8G00 - chains I and J of the 8 polymer chains in the assembly; structure by electron microscopy, 3.40 A resolution.

# Chain I
Protein: DNA-directed RNA polymerase subunit beta
Organism: Escherichia coli
Notes: EC 2.7.7.6
UniProt: P0A8V2 (RPOB_ECOLI); numbering as in UniProt (aligned over 1-1342)
Sequence (1342 residues; row label = number of the first residue in the row):
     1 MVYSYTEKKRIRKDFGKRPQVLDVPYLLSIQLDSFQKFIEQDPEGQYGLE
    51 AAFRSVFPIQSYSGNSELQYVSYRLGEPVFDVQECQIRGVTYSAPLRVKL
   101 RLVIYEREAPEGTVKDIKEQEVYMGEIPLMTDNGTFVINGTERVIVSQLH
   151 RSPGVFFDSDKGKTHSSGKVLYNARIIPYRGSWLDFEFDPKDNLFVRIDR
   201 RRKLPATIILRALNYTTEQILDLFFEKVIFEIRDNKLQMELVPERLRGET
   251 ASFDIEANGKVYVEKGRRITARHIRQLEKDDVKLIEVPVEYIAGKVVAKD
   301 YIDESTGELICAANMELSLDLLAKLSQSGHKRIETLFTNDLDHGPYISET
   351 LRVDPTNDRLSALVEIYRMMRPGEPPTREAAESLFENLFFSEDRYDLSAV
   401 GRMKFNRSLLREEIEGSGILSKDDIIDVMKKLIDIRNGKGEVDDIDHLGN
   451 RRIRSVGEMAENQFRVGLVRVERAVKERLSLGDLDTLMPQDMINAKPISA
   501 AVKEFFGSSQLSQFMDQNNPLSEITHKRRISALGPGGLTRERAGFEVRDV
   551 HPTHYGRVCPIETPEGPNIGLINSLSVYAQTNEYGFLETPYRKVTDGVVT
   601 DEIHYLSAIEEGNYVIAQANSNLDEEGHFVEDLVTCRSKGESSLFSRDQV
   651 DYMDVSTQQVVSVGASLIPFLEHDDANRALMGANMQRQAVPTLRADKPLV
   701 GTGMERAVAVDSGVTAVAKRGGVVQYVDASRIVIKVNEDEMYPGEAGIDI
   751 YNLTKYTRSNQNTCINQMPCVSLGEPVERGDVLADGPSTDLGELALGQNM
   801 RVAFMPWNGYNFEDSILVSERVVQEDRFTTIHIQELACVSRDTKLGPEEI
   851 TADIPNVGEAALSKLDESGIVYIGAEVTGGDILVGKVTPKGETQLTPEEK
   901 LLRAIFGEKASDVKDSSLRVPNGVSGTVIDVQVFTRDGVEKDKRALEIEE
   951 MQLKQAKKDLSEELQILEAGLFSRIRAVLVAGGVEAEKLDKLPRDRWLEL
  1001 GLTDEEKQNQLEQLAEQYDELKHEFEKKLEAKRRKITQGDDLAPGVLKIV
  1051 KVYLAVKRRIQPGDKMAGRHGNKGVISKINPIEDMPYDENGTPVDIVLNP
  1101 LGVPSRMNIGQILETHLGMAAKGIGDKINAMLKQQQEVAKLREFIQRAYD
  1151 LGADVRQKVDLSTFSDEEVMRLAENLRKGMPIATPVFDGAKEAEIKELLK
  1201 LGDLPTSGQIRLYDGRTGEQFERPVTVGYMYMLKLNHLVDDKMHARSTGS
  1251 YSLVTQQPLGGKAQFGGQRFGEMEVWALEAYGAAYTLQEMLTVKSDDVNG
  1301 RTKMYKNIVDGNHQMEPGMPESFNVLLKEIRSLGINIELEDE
Not modelled in the structure: 1, 891-914, 1342
Curated features (UniProtKB/Swiss-Prot):
  - modified residue (N6-acetyllysine): Lys1022, Lys1200

# Chain J
Protein: DNA-directed RNA polymerase subunit beta'
Organism: Escherichia coli
UniProt: C3SIA2 (C3SIA2_ECOLX); residue numbers follow UniProt; this construct covers 1-1407
Sequence (1434 residues; numbered 1 to 1434; the number before each row is that of its first residue):
     1 MKDLLKFLKAQTKTEEFDAIKIALASPDMIRSWSFGEVKKPETINYRTFK
    51 PERDGLFCARIFGPVKDYECLCGKYKRLKHRGVICEKCGVEVTQTKVRRE
   101 RMGHIELASPTAHIWFLKSLPSRIGLLLDMPLRDIERVLYFESYVVIEGG
   151 MTNLERQQILTEEQYLDALEEFGDEFDAKMGAEAIQALLKSMDLEQECEQ
   201 LREELNETNSETKRKKLTKRIKLLEAFVQSGNKPEWMILTVLPVLPPDLR
   251 PLVPLDGGRFATSDLNDLYRRVINRNNRLKRLLDLAAPDIIVRNEKRMLQ
   301 EAVDALLDNGRRGRAITGSNKRPLKSLADMIKGKQGRFRQNLLGKRVDYS
   351 GRSVITVGPYLRLHQCGLPKKMALELFKPFIYGKLELRGLATTIKAAKKM
   401 VEREEAVVWDILDEVIREHPVLLNRAPTLHRLGIQAFEPVLIEGKAIQLH
   451 PLVCAAYNADFDGDQMAVHVPLTLEAQLEARALMMSTNNILSPANGEPII
   501 VPSQDVVLGLYYMTRDCVNAKGEGMVLTGPKEAERLYRSGLASLHARVKV
   551 RITEYEKDANGELVAKTSLKDTTVGRAILWMIVPKGLPYSIVNQALGKKA
   601 ISKMLNTCYRILGLKPTVIFADQIMYTGFAYAARSGASVGIDDMVIPEKK
   651 HEIISEAEAEVAEIQEQFQSGLVTAGERYNKVIDIWAAANDRVSKAMMDN
   701 LQTETVINRDGQEEKQVSFNSIYMMADSGARGSAAQIRQLAGMRGLMAKP
   751 DGSIIETPITANFREGLNVLQYFISTHGARKGLADTALKTANSGYLTRRL
   801 VDVAQDLVVTEDDCGTHEGIMMTPVIEGGDVKEPLRDRVLGRVTAEDVLK
   851 PGTADILVPRNTLLHEQWCDLLEENSVDAVKVRSVVSCDTDFGVCAHCYG
   901 RDLARGHIINKGEAIGVIAAQSIGEPGTQLTMRTFHIGGAASRAAAESSI
   951 QVKNKGSIKLSNVKSVVNSSGKLVITSRNTELKLIDEFGRTKESYKVPYG
  1001 AVLAKGDGEQVAGGETVANWDPHTMPVITEVSGFVRFTDMIDGQTITRQT
  1051 DELTGLSSLVVLDSAERTAGGKDLRPALKIVDAQGNDVLIPGTDMPAQYF
  1101 LPGKAIVQLEDGVQISSGDTLARIPQESGGTKDITGGLPRVADLFEARRP
  1151 KEPAILAEISGIVSFGKETKGKRRLVITPVDGSDPYEEMIPKWRQLNVFE
  1201 GERVERGDVISDGPEAPHDILRLRGVHAVTRYIVNEVQDVYRLQGVKIND
  1251 KHIEVIVRQMLRKATIVNAGSSDFLEGEQVEYSRVKIANRELEANGKVGA
  1301 TYSRDLLGITKASLATESFISAASFQETTRVLTEAAVAGKRDELRGLKEN
  1351 VIVGRLIPAGTGYAYHQDRMRRRAAGEAPAAPQVTAEDASASLAELLNAG
  1401 LGGSDNELDRRASENLYFQGGLNDIFEAQKIEWH
Not modelled in the structure: 1-15, 934-947, 1127-1133, 1374-1434
Differences from the reference sequence: expression tag (1408-1434)

# How chain I and chain J interact
Residue-residue contacts (370; chain I residue first):
  Phe545(I) with Lys781(J); Ala784(J), hydrophobic; Asp785(J)
  Arg548(I) with Arg780(J), hydrogen bond (backbone-side chain)
  Asp549(I) with Pro750(J); Arg780(J); Lys781(J), hydrogen bond (side chain-backbone)
  Val550(I) with Pro750(J); Thr776(J); His777(J); Arg780(J)
  His551(I) with Phe773(J); His777(J)
  Pro552(I) with Phe773(J); His777(J)
  His554(I) with Phe773(J)
  Tyr555(I) with Val769(J); Leu770(J), hydrophobic; Phe773(J)
  Cys559(I) with Arg780(J)
  Pro560(I) with Phe773(J), hydrophobic; Thr776(J), hydrogen bond (backbone-side chain); Arg780(J), hydrogen bond (backbone-side chain)
  Ile561(I) with Tyr772(J), hydrophobic
  Thr563(I) with Arg780(J)
  Gly570(I) with Arg780(J)
  Gln618(I) with Asn768(J), hydrogen bond; Val769(J); Leu770(J)
  Asn620(I) with Asn768(J); Val769(J)
  Thr635(I) with Asn768(J)
  Arg637(I) with Leu770(J)
  Val660(I) with Val769(J), hydrophobic
  Leu671(I) with Tyr772(J), hydrogen bond (backbone-side chain)
  Glu672(I) with Gly766(J); Leu767(J), hydrogen bond (backbone-backbone)
  His673(I) with Phe763(J); Arg764(J); Glu765(J); Gly766(J)
  Asp674(I) with Tyr772(J), hydrogen bond (backbone-side chain)
  Asp675(I) with Phe763(J); Tyr772(J), hydrogen bond (backbone-side chain)
  Ala676(I) with Tyr772(J); Ser775(J); Thr776(J); Ala779(J), hydrophobic
  Asn677(I) with Ala779(J); Leu783(J)
  Ala679(I) with Tyr772(J)
  Leu680(I) with Leu783(J), hydrophobic
  Phe804(I) with Ser638(J); Val639(J), hydrophobic
  Met805(I) with Ala633(J); Gly636(J)
  Pro806(I) with Asp505(J); Ala632(J); Ala633(J); Ala637(J)
  Trp807(I) with Ala633(J), hydrophobic
  Asn808(I) with Pro359(J); Phe629(J); Ala630(J); Ala633(J)
  Gly809(I) with Val357(J); Pro359(J); Phe629(J)
  Tyr810(I) with Pro359(J); Tyr360(J)
  Asn811(I) with Asp505(J)
  Phe812(I) with Val357(J), hydrophobic; Pro451(J); Phe461(J), hydrophobic; Ser503(J); Gln504(J); Asp505(J); Phe629(J), hydrophobic
  Glu813(I) with Asp460(J); Phe461(J), hydrogen bond (side chain-backbone); Gln504(J)
  Asp814(I) with Phe461(J); Asp462(J)
  Ser815(I) with Val357(J); Phe461(J)
  Lys844(I) with Phe49(J)
  Gln1061(I) with Lys445(J)
  Pro1062(I) with Ala446(J)
  Gly1063(I) with Val354(J); Ala446(J)
  Lys1065(I) with Asp462(J), hydrogen bond (side chain-backbone); Gly463(J)
  Lys1073(I) with Asp462(J), salt bridge
  Gly1074(I) with Phe461(J)
  Val1075(I) with Ile355(J); Phe461(J), hydrogen bond (backbone-backbone); Gly463(J)
  Ser1077(I) with Thr356(J)
  Asn1099(I) with Gln504(J); Asp505(J), hydrogen bond
  Pro1100(I) with Ala637(J); Ser638(J); Val639(J), hydrophobic; Met725(J)
  Leu1101(I) with Gln504(J); Asp505(J); Leu508(J), hydrophobic; Met725(J), hydrophobic; Arg731(J)
  Val1103(I) with Val639(J), hydrophobic
  Pro1104(I) with Met725(J), hydrophobic; Gln736(J); Leu740(J), hydrophobic
  Ser1105(I) with Arg731(J), hydrogen bond; Gln736(J), hydrogen bond
  Arg1106(I) with Arg731(J)
  Met1107(I) with Gln739(J); Leu740(J), hydrophobic; Phe763(J), hydrophobic
  Ile1109(I) with Met644(J), hydrophobic; Phe763(J)
  Ile1112(I) with Val639(J), hydrophobic; Gly640(J)
  Leu1113(I) with Ile641(J), hydrophobic
  His1116(I) with Gly640(J); Ile641(J)
  Phe1187(I) with Leu767(J); Tyr772(J), hydrophobic
  Glu1192(I) with Arg764(J); Glu765(J)
  Lys1196(I) with Ile641(J); Asp642(J), salt bridge
  Ser1207(I) with Asp642(J), hydrogen bond
  Gln1209(I) with Ser638(J), hydrogen bond; Asp643(J)
  Glu1219(I) with Arg538(J); Arg634(J), salt bridge
  Phe1221(I) with Ala633(J); Arg634(J)
  Glu1222(I) with Tyr512(J), hydrogen bond; Tyr537(J); Arg634(J); Ser635(J)
  Arg1223(I) with Tyr512(J); Ser635(J); Gly636(J); Ala637(J); Ser638(J); Phe719(J), hydrogen bond (side chain-backbone); Ser721(J), hydrogen bond; Met724(J)
  Pro1224(I) with Ser638(J)
  Val1225(I) with Gly636(J); Ser638(J)
  Thr1226(I) with Ser638(J); Val639(J), hydrogen bond (side chain-backbone); Gly640(J)
  Val1239(I) with Val354(J), hydrophobic; Lys445(J)
  Asp1240(I) with Lys445(J), salt bridge
  Lys1242(I) with Arg352(J); Gln465(J), hydrogen bond
  Met1243(I) with Arg352(J); Ser353(J), hydrogen bond; Lys371(J); Met372(J), hydrophobic; Lys445(J)
  His1244(I) with Ser350(J); Gly351(J); Arg352(J), hydrogen bond (backbone-backbone)
  Ala1245(I) with Ser350(J); Gly351(J); Met372(J), hydrophobic; Glu375(J); Leu376(J), hydrophobic
  Arg1246(I) with Asp348(J), salt bridge; Tyr349(J), hydrogen bond (backbone-backbone); Ser350(J), hydrogen bond (backbone-backbone); Leu376(J)
  Ser1247(I) with Asp348(J); Tyr349(J); Glu375(J), hydrogen bond (side chain-backbone); Leu376(J); Lys378(J); Pro379(J)
  Thr1248(I) with Tyr349(J)
  Leu1253(I) with Arg99(J), hydrogen bond (backbone-side chain); Pro251(J), hydrophobic
  Val1254(I) with Arg99(J)
  Thr1255(I) with Arg99(J), hydrogen bond
  Gln1256(I) with Asn341(J), hydrogen bond (side chain-backbone); Lys345(J); Arg346(J)
  Gln1257(I) with Asp348(J)
  Pro1258(I) with Arg346(J); Val347(J); Asp348(J)
  Gly1260(I) with Arg346(J)
  Gly1261(I) with Arg346(J)
  Phe1265(I) with Glu375(J)
  Gly1267(I) with Arg346(J), hydrogen bond (backbone-side chain); Val347(J)
  Gln1268(I) with Arg346(J); Val347(J); Ser350(J), hydrogen bond (side chain-backbone); Gly351(J); Arg352(J); Ala467(J)
  Arg1269(I) with Arg339(J), hydrogen bond (side chain-backbone); Gln340(J); Gly344(J), hydrogen bond (side chain-backbone); Arg346(J)
  Phe1270(I) with Gly344(J); Lys345(J), hydrogen bond (backbone-backbone); Arg346(J); Val347(J), hydrophobic; Asn424(J); Ile434(J), hydrophobic; His469(J)
  Gly1271(I) with Gly344(J)
  Glu1272(I) with Arg339(J), salt bridge; Leu343(J); Gly344(J); Arg798(J), salt bridge
  Met1273(I) with Thr428(J)
  Glu1274(I) with Asn424(J), hydrogen bond; Thr428(J)
  Val1275(I) with Leu343(J); Val1351(J), hydrophobic
  Trp1276(I) with Arg798(J); Val801(J); Val917(J); Gln921(J)
  Ala1277(I) with Thr428(J); His430(J); Arg431(J); Ile434(J), hydrophobic; Gln921(J), hydrogen bond (backbone-side chain)
  Leu1278(I) with Ile434(J), hydrophobic; Met484(J), hydrophobic
  Glu1279(I) with Ala914(J); Val917(J); Leu1347(J); Val1351(J); Ala1359(J)
  Ala1280(I) with Arg431(J); Ala914(J); Ile918(J); Gln921(J)
  Tyr1281(I) with Arg431(J), hydrogen bond (side chain-backbone); Leu432(J); Ile434(J), hydrogen bond (side chain-backbone); Gln435(J); Met484(J), hydrophobic; Asn489(J), hydrogen bond
  Gly1282(I) with Glu479(J); Leu483(J); Gly1360(J); Thr1361(J), hydrogen bond (backbone-backbone)
  Ala1283(I) with Met484(J), hydrophobic
  Ala1284(I) with Glu479(J); Leu1356(J); Ile1357(J); Thr1361(J); Gly1362(J)
  Tyr1285(I) with Glu475(J); Glu479(J), hydrogen bond (backbone-side chain); Leu1356(J), hydrophobic; Thr1361(J)
  Thr1286(I) with Leu422(J); Ala476(J); Glu479(J), hydrogen bond (backbone-side chain); Met484(J)
  Leu1287(I) with Ile1357(J), hydrophobic
  Gln1288(I) with Gly1354(J); Leu1356(J)
  Glu1289(I) with Pro471(J); Leu472(J), hydrogen bond (side chain-backbone); Thr473(J), hydrogen bond; Ala476(J)
  Met1290(I) with Val347(J); Leu422(J), hydrophobic
  Leu1291(I) with Leu342(J); Lys345(J), hydrogen bond (backbone-side chain); Val1351(J); Gly1354(J)
  Thr1292(I) with Gly1354(J), hydrogen bond (side chain-backbone)
  Lys1294(I) with Asp348(J), hydrogen bond (backbone-backbone); Tyr349(J); Val470(J), hydrogen bond (side chain-backbone); Leu472(J)
  Ser1295(I) with Lys345(J); Arg346(J)
  Asp1296(I) with Lys345(J), salt bridge
  Asn1299(I) with Lys96(J)
  Met1304(I) with Leu472(J), hydrophobic; Thr473(J)
  Tyr1305(I) with Pro379(J), hydrophobic; Tyr382(J); Ile394(J), hydrophobic
  Ile1308(I) with Pro379(J), hydrophobic; Phe380(J), hydrophobic; Leu472(J), hydrophobic
  Val1309(I) with Pro379(J); Gly383(J); Glu386(J)
  His1313(I) with Phe380(J); Leu472(J); Thr473(J); Leu474(J), hydrogen bond (backbone-backbone)
  Gln1314(I) with Thr473(J)
  Met1315(I) with Thr473(J)
  Met1319(I) with Phe17(J), hydrophobic; Val1353(J), hydrophobic
  Pro1320(I) with Lys345(J); Val1353(J); Gly1354(J)
  Ser1322(I) with Asn341(J), hydrogen bond (side chain-backbone); Leu342(J)
  Phe1323(I) with Ile20(J), hydrophobic; Leu342(J); Ile1352(J)
  Val1325(I) with Arg99(J); Leu249(J), hydrophobic; Arg337(J)
  Leu1326(I) with Ile331(J), hydrophobic; Phe338(J), hydrophobic; Leu342(J), hydrophobic
  Lys1328(I) with Glu100(J); Pro246(J); Leu249(J)
  Glu1329(I) with Leu245(J); Met330(J); Ile331(J); Arg337(J), salt bridge
  Ile1330(I) with Leu1332(J), hydrophobic
  Arg1331(I) with Trp33(J); Pro243(J)
  Ser1332(I) with Met102(J); Pro243(J); Leu245(J); Leu327(J)
  Leu1333(I) with His113(J), hydrogen bond (backbone-side chain); Trp115(J), hydrophobic; Leu307(J); Leu327(J)
  Gly1334(I) with Ala25(J)
  Ile1335(I) with Ile22(J), hydrophobic; Ala23(J); Ala25(J); Trp115(J), hydrophobic; Ala1336(J), hydrophobic
  Asn1336(I) with Lys21(J); Ile22(J); Ala23(J), hydrogen bond (backbone-backbone); Ala25(J); Trp33(J)
  Ile1337(I) with Ile20(J), hydrophobic; Lys21(J); Phe1319(J), hydrophobic
  Glu1338(I) with Ile20(J); Lys21(J), hydrogen bond (backbone-backbone)
  Leu1339(I) with Phe17(J), hydrophobic; Ile20(J), hydrophobic
  Glu1340(I) with Phe17(J); Asp18(J), hydrogen bond (backbone-backbone); Ala19(J), hydrogen bond (backbone-backbone); Lys21(J); Arg1341(J)
  Asp1341(I) with Asp18(J)
Also at the interface, not in a pair above, chain I (162 interface residues in all): Glu565, Gly566, Ile569, Ser642, Leu644, Thr657, Arg841, Asn922, Ile1076, Thr1217, Gly1266, Arg1301, Asp1310, Glu1321, Leu1327
Also at the interface, not in a pair above, chain J (193 interface residues in all): Leu24, Met29, Leu239, Leu242, Val244, Asp248, Gly257, Tyr269, Ala328, Pro369, Leu387, Lys398, Arg425, Ala426, Leu429, Gly444, Cys454, Gln477, Leu544, Glu658, Asn720, Ile722, Ala730, Arg744, Ile755, Thr757, Ile774, Ala787, Leu788, Thr797, Gln805, Glu913, Ile1320, Arg1355

# Summary
Chain I and chain J form an interface of 162 and 193 residues respectively, with 56 hydrogen bonds and 9 salt
bridges. Polar pairs include Lys1073(I)-Asp462(J), Lys1196(I)-Asp642(J) and Glu1219(I)-Arg634(J).
Chain I is DNA-directed RNA polymerase subunit beta and chain J is DNA-directed RNA polymerase subunit beta',
both from Escherichia coli; the structure, Cryo-EM structure of 3DVA component 0 of Escherichia coli que-PEC
(paused elongation complex) RNA Polymerase minus ..., was determined by electron microscopy together with
8F3C, 8G1S, 8G2W, 8G4W, 8G7E and 8G8Z from the same study.
